7ZN2 - chains h and b of the 36 polymer chains in the assembly; structure by electron microscopy, 4.29 A resolution (low resolution: residue-level contacts below are approximate; hydrogen-bond / salt-bridge calls are withheld).

[Chain h]
Name: Pore-forming tail tip protein pb2
Source organism: Escherichia phage T5
Reference sequence: Q7Y5E2 (Q7Y5E2_BPT5); numbering as in UniProt (aligned over 1-1219)
Amino-acid sequence (1219 residues; numbered 1 to 1219; the number before each row is that of its first residue):
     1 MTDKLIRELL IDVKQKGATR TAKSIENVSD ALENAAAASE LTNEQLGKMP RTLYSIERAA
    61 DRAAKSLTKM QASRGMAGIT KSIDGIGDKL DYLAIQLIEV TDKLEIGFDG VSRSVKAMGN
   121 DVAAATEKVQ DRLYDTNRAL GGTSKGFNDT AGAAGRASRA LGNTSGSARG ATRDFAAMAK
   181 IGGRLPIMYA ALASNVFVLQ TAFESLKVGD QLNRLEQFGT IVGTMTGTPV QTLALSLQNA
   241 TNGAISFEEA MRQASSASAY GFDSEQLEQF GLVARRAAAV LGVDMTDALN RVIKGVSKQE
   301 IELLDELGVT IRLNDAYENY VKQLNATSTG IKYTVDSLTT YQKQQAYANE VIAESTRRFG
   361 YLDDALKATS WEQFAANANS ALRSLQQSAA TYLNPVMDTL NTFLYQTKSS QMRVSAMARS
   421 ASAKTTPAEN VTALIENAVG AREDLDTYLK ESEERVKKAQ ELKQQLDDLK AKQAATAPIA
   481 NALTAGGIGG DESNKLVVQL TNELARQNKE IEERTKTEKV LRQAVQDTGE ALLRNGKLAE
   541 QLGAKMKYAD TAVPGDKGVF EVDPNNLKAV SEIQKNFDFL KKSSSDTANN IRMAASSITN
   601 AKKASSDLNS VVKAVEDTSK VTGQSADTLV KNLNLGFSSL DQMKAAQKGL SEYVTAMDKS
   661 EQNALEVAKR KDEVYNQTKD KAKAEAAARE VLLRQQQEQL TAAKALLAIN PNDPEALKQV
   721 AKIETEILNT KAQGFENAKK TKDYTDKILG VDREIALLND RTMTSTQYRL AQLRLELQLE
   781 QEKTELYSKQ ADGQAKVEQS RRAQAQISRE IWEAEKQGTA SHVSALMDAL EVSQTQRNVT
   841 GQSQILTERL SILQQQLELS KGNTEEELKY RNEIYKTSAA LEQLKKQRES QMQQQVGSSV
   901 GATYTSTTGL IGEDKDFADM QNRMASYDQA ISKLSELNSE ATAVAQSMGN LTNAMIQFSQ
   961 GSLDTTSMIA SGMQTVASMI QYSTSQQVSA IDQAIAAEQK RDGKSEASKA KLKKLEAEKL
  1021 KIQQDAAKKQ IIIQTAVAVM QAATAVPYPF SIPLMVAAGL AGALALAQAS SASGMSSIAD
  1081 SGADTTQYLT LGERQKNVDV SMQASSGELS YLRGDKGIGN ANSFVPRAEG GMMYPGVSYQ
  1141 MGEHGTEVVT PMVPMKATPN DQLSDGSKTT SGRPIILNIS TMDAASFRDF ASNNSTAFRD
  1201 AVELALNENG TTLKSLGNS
Not modelled in the structure: 1-1084, 1128-1219
What the authors report for this chain:
  - post-translational modification sites: Arg1127 (proposed by the authors, not directly observed)

[Chain b]
Name: Probable baseplate hub protein
Source organism: Escherichia phage T5
Reference sequence: Q6QGE9 (BPPB3_BPT5); residues 1-949 here = UniProt positions 1-949
Amino-acid sequence (949 residues; each row starts with the number of its first residue):
     1 MKKILDSAKN YLNTHDKLKT ACLIALELPS SSGSAATYIY LTDYFRDVTY NGILYRSGKV
    61 KSISSHKQNR QLSIGSLSFT ITGTAEDEVL KLVQNGVSFL DRGITIHQAI INEEGNILPV
   121 DPDTDGPLLF FRGRITGGGI KDNVNTSGIG TSVITWNCSN QFYDFDRVNG RYTDDASHRG
   181 LEVVNGTLQP SNGAKRPEYQ EDYGFFHSNK STTILAKYQV KEERYKLQSK KKLFGLSRSY
   241 SLKKYYETVT KEVDLDFNLA AKFIPVVYGV QKIPGIPIFA DTELNNPNIV YVVYAFAEGE
   301 IDGFLDFYIG DSPMICFDET DSDTRTCFGR KKIVGDTMHR LAAGTSTSQP SVHGQEYKYN
   361 DGNGDIRIWT FHGKPDQTAA QVLVDIAKKK GFYLQNQNGN GPEYWDSRYK LLDTAYAIVR
   421 FTINENRTEI PEISAEVQGK KVKVYNSDGT IKADKTSLNG IWQLMDYLTS DRYGADITLD
   481 QFPLQKVISE AKILDIIDES YQTSWQPYWR YVGWNDPLSE NRQIVQLNTI LDTSESVFKN
   541 VQGILESFGG AINNLSGEYR ITVEKYSTNP LRINFLDTYG DLDLSDTTGR NKFNSVQASL
   601 VDPALSWKTN SITFYNSKFK EQDKGLDKKL QLSFANITNY YTARSYADRE LKKSRYSRTL
   661 SFSVPYKFIG IEPNDPIAFT YERYGWKDKF FLVDEVENTR DGKINLVLQE YGEDVFINSE
   721 QVDNSGNDIP DISNNVLPPR DFKYTPTPGG VVGAIGKNGE LSWLPSLTNN VVYYSIAHSG
   781 HVNPYIVQQL ENNPNERMIQ EIIGEPAGLA IFELRAVDIN GRRSSPVTLS VDLNSAKNLS
   841 VVSNFRVVNT ASGDVTEFVG PDVKLAWDKI PEEEIIPEIY YTLEIYDSQD RMLRSVRIED
   901 VYTYDYLLTY NKADFALLNS GALGINRKLR FRIRAEGENG EQSVGWATI
Disulfides: Cys316-Cys327

[Interface between chain h and chain b]
Contacting residue pairs - 43 pairs, chain h then chain b:
  Thr1085(h) - Glu252(b)
  Thr1086(h) - Glu252(b)
  Gln1087(h) - Lys251(b)
  Gln1087(h) - Glu252(b)
  Gln1087(h) - Val253(b)
  Gln1087(h) - Asp254(b)
  Gln1087(h) - Asn288(b)
  Gln1087(h) - Ile423(b)
  Tyr1088(h) - Asp254(b)
  Leu1089(h) - Asp254(b)
  Leu1089(h) - Leu255(b)
  Leu1089(h) - Asp256(b)
  Leu1089(h) - Pro287(b)
  Leu1089(h) - Val290(b)
  Thr1090(h) - Asp256(b)
  Thr1090(h) - Ile430(b)
  Leu1091(h) - Asp256(b)
  Leu1091(h) - Phe257(b)
  Leu1091(h) - Asn258(b)
  Leu1091(h) - Leu259(b)
  Leu1091(h) - Pro277(b)
  Leu1091(h) - Val292(b)
  Leu1091(h) - Ile430(b)
  Gly1092(h) - Asn258(b)
  Glu1093(h) - Asn258(b)
  Arg1094(h) - Thr213(b)
  Arg1094(h) - Asn258(b)
  Gln1095(h) - Ala260(b)
  Gln1095(h) - Ala261(b)
  Tyr1111(h) - Ser211(b)
  Asp1115(h) - Thr213(b)
  Lys1116(h) - Thr213(b)
  Lys1116(h) - Leu215(b)
  Gly1117(h) - Ser211(b)
  Gly1117(h) - Thr212(b)
  Gly1117(h) - Thr213(b)
  Ile1118(h) - Ser211(b)
  Ile1118(h) - Thr212(b)
  Ile1118(h) - Ile214(b)
  Gly1119(h) - Ser211(b)
  Asn1120(h) - Asn209(b)
  Arg1127(h) - Ile214(b)
  Arg1127(h) - Gln397(b)
Also at the interface, not in a pair above, chain h (20 interface residues in all): Met1102
Also at the interface, not in a pair above, chain b (30 interface residues in all): Val184, Lys210, Lys262, Tyr294, Thr428

[Summary]
20 residues of chain h face 30 of chain b across their interface. From the paper: a modification site at
Arg1127(h).
Here chain h is Pore-forming tail tip protein pb2 and chain b is Probable baseplate hub protein, both from
Escherichia phage T5. Entry 7ZN2 (Tail tip of siphophage T5 : full complex after interaction with its
bacterial receptor FhuA) was determined by electron microscopy together with 7QG9, 7ZHJ, 7ZN4, 7ZQB and 7ZQP
from the same study.
